5V1J - chains A and P of the 4 polymer chains in the assembly; structure by X-ray diffraction, 2.62 A resolution.

== Chain A ==
Protein: DNA polymerase beta
From: Homo sapiens
Notes: EC 2.7.7.7, 4.2.99.-
UniProt: P06746 (DPOLB_HUMAN); numbering as in UniProt (aligned over 1-335)
Sequence (335 residues; row label = number of the first residue in the row):
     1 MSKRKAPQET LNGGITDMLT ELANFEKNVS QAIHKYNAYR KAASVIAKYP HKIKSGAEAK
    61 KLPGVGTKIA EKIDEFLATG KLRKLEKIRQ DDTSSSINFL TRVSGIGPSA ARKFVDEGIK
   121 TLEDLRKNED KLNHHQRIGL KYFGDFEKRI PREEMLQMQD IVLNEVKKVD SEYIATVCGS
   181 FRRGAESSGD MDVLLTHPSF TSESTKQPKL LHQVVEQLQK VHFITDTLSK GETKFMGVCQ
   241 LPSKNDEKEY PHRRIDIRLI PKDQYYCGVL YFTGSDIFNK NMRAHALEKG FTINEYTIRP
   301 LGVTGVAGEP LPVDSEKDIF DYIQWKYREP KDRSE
Disordered / not traced: 1-12, 244-247
Metal / ion sites: Na+ site 1: Lys-60, Leu-62, Val-65 (shared with 1 residue of chain D); Na+ site 2: Thr-101, Val-103, Ile-106 (shared with DG9(P) of chain P)
Swiss-Prot annotation at these positions:
  - region: Arg-183 to Asp-192 (DNA-binding)
  - active site: Lys-72 (Nucleophile)
  - binding site (K(+)): Lys-60, Leu-62, Val-65, Thr-101, Val-103, Ile-106
  - binding site (Na(+)): Lys-60, Leu-62, Val-65, Thr-101, Val-103, Ile-106
  - binding site (dATP): Arg-149, Ser-180, Arg-183, Gly-189, Asp-190
  - binding site (dCTP): Arg-149, Ser-180, Arg-183, Gly-189, Asp-190
  - binding site (dGTP): Arg-149, Ser-180, Arg-183, Gly-189, Asp-190, Asp-192
  - binding site (dTTP): Arg-149, Ser-180, Arg-183, Gly-189, Asp-190
  - binding site (Mg(2+)): Asp-190, Asp-192, Asp-256
  - modified residue: Lys-72 (N6-acetyllysine), Arg-83 (Omega-N-methylarginine), Arg-152 (Omega-N-methylarginine)
  - cross-link (Glycyl lysine isopeptide (Lys-Gly)): Lys-41 (interchain with G-Cter in ubiquitin), Lys-61 (interchain with G-Cter in ubiquitin), Lys-81 (interchain with G-Cter in ubiquitin)
  - natural variant: Leu-22 (L22P: Found in a gastric cancer sample; uncertain significance), Tyr-39 (Y39C: Found in a gastric cancer sample; uncertain significance), Gly-118 (G118V: Decreased DNA-directed DNA polymerase activity), Arg-137 (R137Q: Decreased function in base-excision repair), Arg-149 (R149I: Decreased DNA-directed DNA polymerase activity), Asp-160 (D160N: Found in a gastric cancer sample; uncertain significance), Cys-239 (C239R: Found in a gastric cancer sample; uncertain significance), Lys-289 (K289M: Found in a colon cancer sample; uncertain significance), Asn-294 (N294D: Found in a gastric cancer sample; uncertain significance), Glu-295 (E295K: Found in a gastric cancer sample; uncertain significance)
  - mutagenesis: Phe-25 (F25W: No effect on 5'-dRP lyase activity. Decreased ssDNA binding), His-34 (H34G: Decreased 5'-dRP lyase activity. Decreased ssDNA binding), Lys-35 (K35A: Decreased 5'-dRP lyase activity. Decreased ssDNA binding. Loss of 5'-dRP lyase activity; when associated with A-68 and A-72. Decreased ssDNA binding; when associated with A-68 and A-72 ...), Tyr-39 (Y39F: No effect on 5'-dRP lyase activity; Y39Q: Abolishes DNA polymerase and 5'-dRP lyase activity), Lys-41 (K41R: Abolishes ubiquitination; when associated with R-61 and R-81), Lys-60 (K60A: Decreased 5'-dRP lyase activity. Decreased ssDNA binding), Lys-61 (K61R: Abolishes ubiquitination; when associated with R-41 and R-81), Lys-68 (K68A: No effect on 5'-dRP lyase activity. Decreased ssDNA binding. Loss of 5'-dRP lyase activity; when associated with A-35 and A-72. Decreased ssDNA binding; when associated with A-35 and A-72 ...), Glu-71 (E71Q: No effect on 5'-dRP lyase activity. No effect on structure shown by circular dichroism. No effect on ssDNA binding), Lys-72 (K72A: Severely reduced 5'-dRP lyase activity. Does not affect ssDNA binding. Loss of 5'-dRP lyase activity; when associated with A-35 and A-68. Decreased ssDNA binding ...), Glu-75 (E75A: Slightly decreased 5'-dRP lyase activity. Decreased ssDNA binding. No effect on structure shown by circular dichroism), Lys-81 (K81R: Abolishes ubiquitination; when associated with R-41 and R-61), 5 further mutagenesis entries in UniProt
What the authors report for this chain:
  - catalytic residues: Asp-256 (proposed by the authors, not directly observed)

== Chain P ==
Molecule: 11-nt DNA strand
Sequence (11 nucleotides; row label = number of the first residue in the row):
     1 GCTGATGCGG C
Modified residues: 8OG (8-oxo-2'-deoxy-guanosine-5'-monophosphate) at position 10
Metal / ion sites: Na+: DG9 (shared with Thr-101(A), Val-103(A), Ile-106(A) of chain A)

== How chain A and chain P interact ==
Pairs across the interface (17):
  Val-103(A) with DG9(P), phosphate contact
  Ser-104(A) with DG9(P), phosphate contact
  Gly-105(A) with DC8(P), phosphate contact; DG9(P), hydrogen bond to the phosphate
  Ile-106(A) with DG9(P), hydrogen bond to the phosphate
  Gly-107(A) with DC8(P), hydrogen bond to the phosphate; DG9(P), phosphate contact
  Pro-108(A) with DC8(P), phosphate contact
  Ser-109(A) with DG7(P), phosphate contact; DC8(P), hydrogen bond to the phosphate
  Ala-110(A) with DC8(P), hydrogen bond to the phosphate
  Asp-190(A) with DC11(P), phosphate contact
  Asp-192(A) with DC11(P), phosphate contact
  Lys-234(A) with DG9(P), base contact
  Arg-254(A) with 8OG_10(P), salt bridge to the phosphate
  Phe-272(A) with DC11(P), phosphate contact
  Asp-276(A) with DC11(P), sugar contact
Other interface residues (no listed pair), chain A (19 interface residues in all): His-135, Met-236, Asp-256, Arg-258, Tyr-271

== Overview ==
19 residues of chain A face 5 of chain P across their interface, with 5 hydrogen bonds and 1 salt bridge.
Among the polar pairs are Gly-105(A)/DG9(P), Ile-106(A)/DG9(P) and Gly-107(A)/DC8(P). UniProt lists
active-site residue Lys-72(A), 6 K+-binding residues, 6 Na+-binding residues and 5 dATP-binding residues on
chain A. The paper reports the catalytic residue Asp-256(A).
Chain A is DNA polymerase beta (Homo sapiens) and chain P is an 11-nt DNA strand; the structure, DNA
polymerase beta open product complex with 8-oxoG:C and inserted dCTP, was determined by X-ray diffraction
(same publication as 5V1F, 5V1G, 5V1H, 5V1I, 5V1N, 5V1O and 3 further entries).
